PDB entry 2GXS | X-ray diffraction, 1.66 A resolution | chains A and B

[Chain A (and B)]
Name: heat resistant RNA dependent ATPase
From: Thermus thermophilus HB27
Notes: fragment: N-terminal domain; chain B of this document is another copy of the same molecule, construct and numbering; everything in this record applies to it too
UniProt: O07897 (O07897_THETH); residues 1-207 here = UniProt positions 1-207
Sequence (207 residues; each row starts with the number of its first residue):
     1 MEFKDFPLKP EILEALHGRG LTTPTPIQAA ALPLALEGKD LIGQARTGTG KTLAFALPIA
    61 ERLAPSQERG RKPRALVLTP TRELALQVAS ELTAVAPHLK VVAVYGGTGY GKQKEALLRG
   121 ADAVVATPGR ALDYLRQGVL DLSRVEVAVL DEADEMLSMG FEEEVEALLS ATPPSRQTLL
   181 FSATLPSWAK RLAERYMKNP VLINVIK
Bound ions: Ca2+ site 1: Thr127, Gly129, Arg130; Ca2+ site 2: Gly160, Glu163, Glu164
Small-molecule neighbours: adenosine monophosphate (AMP): Phe3, Arg19, Leu21, Thr23, Pro24, Thr25, Gln28, Arg46, Thr47, Gly48, Thr49, Gly50, Lys51, Thr52, Leu53, Glu91

[How chain A and chain B interact]
Contacting residue pairs (35):
  Met1(A) - Met1(B)  hydrophobic
  Met1(A) - Asp5(B)
  Met1(A) - Pro7(B)
  Met1(A) - Pro33(B)  hydrophobic
  Asp5(A) - Met1(B)
  Phe6(A) - Met1(B)  hydrophobic
  Pro7(A) - Met1(B)
  Pro26(A) - Leu34(B)  hydrophobic
  Pro26(A) - Lys39(B)
  Ala29(A) - Pro33(B)
  Ala29(A) - Leu34(B)  hydrophobic
  Ala30(A) - Ala30(B)
  Ala30(A) - Leu34(B)  hydrophobic
  Pro33(A) - Met1(B)  hydrophobic
  Pro33(A) - Ala29(B)
  Pro33(A) - Pro33(B)  hydrophobic
  Leu34(A) - Pro26(B)
  Leu34(A) - Ala30(B)  hydrophobic
  Ile42(A) - Ile206(B)  hydrophobic
  Met197(A) - Lys207(B)
  Asn199(A) - Ile206(B)
  Asn199(A) - Lys207(B)
  Pro200(A) - Ile206(B)  hydrogen bond (backbone-backbone)
  Val201(A) - Pro26(B)  hydrophobic
  Val201(A) - Ile203(B)  hydrophobic
  Val201(A) - Asn204(B)
  Val201(A) - Val205(B)  hydrophobic
  Leu202(A) - Leu202(B)
  Leu202(A) - Ile203(B)
  Leu202(A) - Asn204(B)  hydrogen bond (backbone-backbone)
  Ile203(A) - Leu202(B)
  Ile203(A) - Ile203(B)  hydrophobic
  Asn204(A) - Val201(B)
  Asn204(A) - Leu202(B)  hydrogen bond (backbone-backbone)
  Val205(A) - Val201(B)  hydrophobic
Interface residues without a listed pair, chain A (20 interface residues in all): Glu37, Lys198
Interface residues without a listed pair, chain B (18 interface residues in all): Phe6, Glu37

[Summary]
20 residues of chain A and 18 residues of chain B are in contact; the contacts include 3 hydrogen bonds.
Main-chain hydrogen bonds include Pro200(A)-Ile206(B) and Leu202(A)-Asn204(B). Bound to chain A: adenosine
monophosphate. The Ca2+ site 1 is built by Thr127(A), Gly129(A) and Arg130(A).
Both chains are heat resistant RNA dependent ATPase (Thermus thermophilus HB27). Entry 2GXS (HERA N-terminal
domain in complex with AMP, crystal form 2) was determined by X-ray diffraction, deposited together with 2GXQ
and 2GXU.
